Entry 6M6G (electron microscopy, 5.39 A resolution (low resolution: residue-level contacts below are approximate; hydrogen-bond / salt-bridge calls are withheld)); this record covers chains k and m of the 22 polymer chains in the assembly.

# Chain k
Molecule: Capsid vertex component 1
Source organism: Human herpesvirus 2
UniProt: P89440 (CVC1_HHV2H); the construct has insertions or renumbered stretches relative to UniProt, so the offset changes along the chain: 1-199 = UniProt 1-199; 203-562 = UniProt 200-559; 569-703 = UniProt 568-702
Sequence (702 residues; row label = number of the first residue in the row; note: 9 numbers in that range are skipped by the numbering (no residue carries them; nothing is unmodelled there); a row labelled like 562A-562H holds insertion residues (562A, then the next letters in order)):
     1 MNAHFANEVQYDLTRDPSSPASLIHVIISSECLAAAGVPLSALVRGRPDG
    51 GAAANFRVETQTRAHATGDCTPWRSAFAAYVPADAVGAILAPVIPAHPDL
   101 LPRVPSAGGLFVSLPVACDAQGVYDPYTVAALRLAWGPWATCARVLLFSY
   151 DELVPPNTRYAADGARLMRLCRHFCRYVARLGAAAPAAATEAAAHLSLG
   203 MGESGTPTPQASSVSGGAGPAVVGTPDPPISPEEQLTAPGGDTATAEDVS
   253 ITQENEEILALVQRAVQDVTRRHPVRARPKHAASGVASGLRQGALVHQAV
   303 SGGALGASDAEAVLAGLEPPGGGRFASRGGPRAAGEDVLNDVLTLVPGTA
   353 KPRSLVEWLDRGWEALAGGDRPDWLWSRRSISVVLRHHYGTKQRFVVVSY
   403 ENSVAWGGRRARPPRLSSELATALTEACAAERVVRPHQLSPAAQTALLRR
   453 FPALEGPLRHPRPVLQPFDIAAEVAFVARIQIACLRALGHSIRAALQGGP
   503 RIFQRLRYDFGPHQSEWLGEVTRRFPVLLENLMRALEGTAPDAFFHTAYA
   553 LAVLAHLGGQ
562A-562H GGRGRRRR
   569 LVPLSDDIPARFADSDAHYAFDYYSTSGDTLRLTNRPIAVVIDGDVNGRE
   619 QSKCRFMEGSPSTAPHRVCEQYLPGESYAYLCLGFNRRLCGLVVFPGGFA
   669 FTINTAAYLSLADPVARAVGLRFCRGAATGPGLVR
Disordered / not traced: 46-53, 203-229, 267-354, 562A-562H, 612-617, 628-632, 697-703

# Chain m
Molecule: Capsid vertex component 2
Source organism: Human herpesvirus 2
UniProt: P89448 (CVC2_HHV2H); residues 1-585 here = UniProt positions 1-585
Sequence (585 residues; each row starts with the number of its first residue):
     1 MDPYYPFDALDVWEHRRFIVADSRSFITPEFPRDFWMLPVFNIPRETAAE
    51 RAAVLQAQRTAAAAALENAALQAAELPVDIERRIRPIEQQVHHIADALEA
   101 LETAAAAAEEADAARDAEARGEGAADGAAPSPTAGPAAAEMEVQIVRNDP
   151 PLRYDTNLPVDLLHMVYAGRGAAGSSGVVFGTWYRTIQERTIADFPLTTR
   201 SADFRDGRMSKTFMTALVLSLQSCGRLYVGQRHYSAFECAVLCLYLLYRT
   251 THESSPDRDRAPVAFGDLLARLPRYLARLAAVIGDESGRPQYRYRDDKLP
   301 KAQFAAAGGRYEHGALATHVVIATLVRHGVLPAAPGDVPRDTSTRVNPDD
   351 VAHRDDVNRAAAAFLARGHNLFLWEDQTLLRATANTITALAVLRRLLANG
   401 NVYADRLDNRLQLGMLIPGAVPAEAIARGASGLDSGAIKSGDNNLEALCV
   451 NYVLPLYQADPTVELTQLFPGLAALCLDAQAGRPLASTRRVVDMSSGARQ
   501 AALVRLTALELINRTRTNTTPVGEIINAHDALGIQYEQGPGLLAQQARIG
   551 LASNTKRFATFNVGSDYDLLYFLCLGFIPQYLSVA
Disordered / not traced: 1-12, 93-585

# Chain k / chain m interface
Pairs across the interface (75; chain k residue first):
  Pro-241(k) / Ala-74(m)
  Pro-241(k) / Val-78(m)
  Asn-257(k) / Ile-87(m)
  Asn-257(k) / Gln-90(m)
  Ile-260(k) / Gln-90(m)
  Arg-388(k) / Asn-68(m)
  His-389(k) / Glu-67(m)
  His-389(k) / Asn-68(m)
  His-389(k) / Leu-71(m)
  His-390(k) / Ala-64(m)
  Tyr-391(k) / Ala-57(m)
  Tyr-391(k) / Thr-60(m)
  Tyr-391(k) / Ala-61(m)
  Tyr-391(k) / Ala-64(m)
  Tyr-391(k) / Ala-65(m)
  Tyr-391(k) / Asn-68(m)
  Gly-392(k) / Thr-60(m)
  Lys-394(k) / Ala-63(m)
  Asp-471(k) / Gln-58(m)
  Ile-472(k) / Ala-57(m)
  Ile-472(k) / Gln-58(m)
  Ile-472(k) / Ala-61(m)
  Ala-473(k) / Val-54(m)
  Ala-473(k) / Ala-57(m)
  Ala-477(k) / Glu-50(m)
  Ala-477(k) / Val-54(m)
  Ala-480(k) / Glu-50(m)
  Ile-484(k) / Arg-45(m)
  Ile-484(k) / Thr-47(m)
  Ile-484(k) / Glu-50(m)
  Arg-488(k) / Ile-43(m)
  Arg-488(k) / Pro-44(m)
  Gly-491(k) / Trp-36(m)
  Gly-491(k) / Phe-41(m)
  His-492(k) / Phe-41(m)
  Ile-494(k) / Trp-36(m)
  Ile-494(k) / Phe-41(m)
  Arg-495(k) / Trp-36(m)
  Arg-495(k) / Phe-41(m)
  Arg-495(k) / Asn-42(m)
  Leu-498(k) / Trp-36(m)
  Pro-502(k) / Phe-26(m)
  Arg-503(k) / Phe-26(m)
  Ile-504(k) / Phe-26(m)
  Phe-505(k) / Ser-23(m)
  Phe-505(k) / Ser-25(m)
  Phe-505(k) / Phe-26(m)
  Gln-506(k) / Asp-22(m)
  Gln-506(k) / Ser-23(m)
  Gln-506(k) / Ser-25(m)
  Arg-509(k) / Ala-21(m)
  Asp-511(k) / Phe-18(m)
  Asp-511(k) / Ile-19(m)
  Asp-511(k) / Ala-21(m)
  Phe-512(k) / Arg-17(m)
  Pro-514(k) / Arg-17(m)
  Leu-520(k) / Ile-27(m)
  Val-523(k) / Ile-27(m)
  Thr-524(k) / Ile-27(m)
  Thr-524(k) / Thr-28(m)
  Thr-524(k) / Glu-30(m)
  Phe-527(k) / Pro-29(m)
  Pro-528(k) / Phe-35(m)
  Leu-531(k) / Phe-35(m)
  Glu-532(k) / Phe-35(m)
  Glu-532(k) / Leu-38(m)
  Met-535(k) / Val-40(m)
  Arg-536(k) / Pro-39(m)
  Arg-536(k) / Val-40(m)
  Glu-618(k) / Ser-23(m)
  Gln-619(k) / Ala-21(m)
  Gln-619(k) / Asp-22(m)
  Gln-619(k) / Ser-23(m)
  Phe-667(k) / Ser-25(m)
  Phe-667(k) / Ile-27(m)
Also at the interface, not in a pair above, chain k (51 interface residues in all): Asp-250, Ile-253, Glu-256, Leu-261, Leu-387, Gln-468, Val-476, Ala-496, Gly-500
Also at the interface, not in a pair above, chain m (45 interface residues in all): Val-20, Arg-24, Phe-31, Glu-46, Ala-53, Arg-83

# Summary
The interface between chain k and chain m involves 51 residues on one side and 45 on the other.
Here chain k is Capsid vertex component 1 and chain m is Capsid vertex component 2, both from Human
herpesvirus 2. Entry 6M6G (Structure of HSV2 viron capsid portal vertex) was determined by electron
microscopy, deposited together with 6M6H and 6M6I.
